PDB entry 5LZP | electron microscopy, 3.50 A resolution | chains 1 and 2 of the 35 polymer chains in the assembly

[Chain 1]
Protein: Bacterial proteasome activator
From: Mycobacterium tuberculosis H37Rv
Reference sequence: P9WKX3 (BPA_MYCTU); residue numbers follow UniProt; this construct covers 2-174
Sequence (180 residues; row label = number of the first residue in the row; numbers below 1 keep their minus sign (Met-5 is residue -5)):
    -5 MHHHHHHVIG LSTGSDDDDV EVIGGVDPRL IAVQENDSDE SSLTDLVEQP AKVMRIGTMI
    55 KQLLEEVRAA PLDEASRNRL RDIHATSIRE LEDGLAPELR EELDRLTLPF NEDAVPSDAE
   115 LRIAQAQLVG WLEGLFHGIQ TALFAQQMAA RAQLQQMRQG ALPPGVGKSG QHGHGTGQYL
Disordered / not traced: -5 to 169
Differences from the reference sequence: initiating methionine (-5); expression tag (-4 to 1)

[Chain 2]
Protein: Proteasome subunit alpha
From: Mycobacterium tuberculosis H37Rv
Notes: EC 3.4.25.1; engineered mutation(s): M1_I7del
Reference sequence: P9WHU1 (PSA_MYCTU); residue numbers follow UniProt; this construct covers 8-248
Sequence (241 residues; numbered 8 to 248; the number before each row is that of its first residue):
     8 SPEQAMRERS ELARKGIARA KSVVALAYAG GVLFVAENPS RSLQKISELY DRVGFAAAGK
    68 FNEFDNLRRG GIQFADTRGY AYDRRDVTGR QLANVYAQTL GTIFTEQAKP YEVELCVAEV
   128 AHYGETKRPE LYRITYDGSI ADEPHFVVMG GTTEPIANAL KESYAENASL TDALRIAVAA
   188 LRAGSADTSG GDQPTLGVAS LEVAVLDANR PRRAFRRITG SALQALLVDQ ESPQSDGESS
   248 G
Disordered / not traced: 191-202, 235-248

[Chain 1 / chain 2 interface]
Contacting residue pairs (18; chain 1 residue first):
  Thr170(1) with Lys67(2)
  Gly171(1) with Lys67(2), hydrogen bond (backbone-side chain)
  Gln172(1) with Leu50(2); Lys67(2); Phe68(2), hydrogen bond (backbone-backbone); Asn69(2)
  Tyr173(1) with Gly23(2); Arg26(2); Gly66(2); Glu119(2), hydrogen bond
  Leu174(1) with Ala27(2); Lys28(2); Asn45(2); Leu50(2), hydrophobic; Lys52(2), hydrogen bond (backbone-side chain); Gly66(2), hydrogen bond (backbone-backbone); Phe68(2), hydrophobic; Phe71(2), hydrophobic
Also at the interface, not in a pair above, chain 2 (15 interface residues in all): Gln51, Ala65

[Summary]
5 residues of chain 1 and 15 residues of chain 2 are in contact; the contacts include 5 hydrogen bonds. Among
the polar pairs are Gly171(1)-Lys67(2), Tyr173(1)-Glu119(2) and Leu174(1)-Lys52(2).
Chain 1 is Bacterial proteasome activator and chain 2 is Proteasome subunit alpha, both from Mycobacterium
tuberculosis H37Rv; the structure, Binding of the C-terminal GQYL motif of the bacterial proteasome activator
Bpa to the 20S proteasome, was determined by electron microscopy (same publication as 5LFJ, 5LFP and 5LFQ).
